4JHC - chains A and B; structure by X-ray diffraction, 1.85 A resolution.

[Chain A (and B)]
Molecule: Maf-like protein YceF
From: Escherichia coli
Notes: chain B of this document is another copy of the same molecule, construct and numbering; everything in this record applies to it too
UniProtKB: P0A729 (YCEF_ECOLI); residue numbers follow UniProt; this construct covers 1-194
Sequence (215 residues; row label = number of the first residue in the row; numbers below 1 keep their minus sign (Met-20 is residue -20)):
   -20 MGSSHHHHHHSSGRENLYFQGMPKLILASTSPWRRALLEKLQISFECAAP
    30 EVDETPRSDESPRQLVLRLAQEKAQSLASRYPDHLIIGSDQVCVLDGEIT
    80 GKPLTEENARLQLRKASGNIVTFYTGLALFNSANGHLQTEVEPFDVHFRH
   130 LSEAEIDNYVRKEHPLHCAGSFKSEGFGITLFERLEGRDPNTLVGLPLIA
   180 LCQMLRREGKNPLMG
Disordered / not traced: -20 to 1, 194 (chain B: -20 to 1, 84, 141-150)
Sequence notes: expression tag (-20 to 0)
UniProt features mapped onto this chain:
  - active site: Asp69 (Proton acceptor)
  - site (Important for substrate specificity): Trp12, Gln70, Glu154
  - mutagenesis: Trp12 (W12A: No change in activity; W12R: Decrease in activity), Arg13 (R13A: Loss of activity), Lys52 (K52A: Loss of activity), Asp69 (D69A: Loss of activity), Gln70 (Q70A/T: No change in activity), Lys81 (K81A: Strong decrease in activity), Glu154 (E154A/Q: Decrease in activity)
From the paper describing this entry:
  - catalytic residues: Asp69 (proposed by the authors, not directly observed)
  - mutagenesis - R13A, K52A, D69A, K81A: abolished catalytic activity
  - conformationally variable residues (order/disorder transition): Glu154
  - specificity-determining residues: Glu154 (by similarity / conservation)
  - mutagenesis - E154A: unchanged catalytic activity
  - specificity-determining residues: Gln70 (proposed by the authors, not directly observed)
  - self-association interface (contacts with another copy of this molecule): Gly155 to Met193

[Interface between chain A and chain B]
Contacting residue pairs (63; chain A residue first):
  Lys19(A) - Glu154(B)  hydrogen bond (side chain-backbone)
  Lys19(A) - Gly155(B)
  Lys19(A) - Phe156(B)
  Leu20(A) - Phe156(B)
  Leu20(A) - Ile158(B)  hydrophobic
  Leu20(A) - Thr159(B)
  Gln21(A) - Phe156(B)
  Arg128(A) - Arg185(B)
  Arg128(A) - Leu192(B)
  Ala133(A) - Met193(B)  hydrophobic
  Glu134(A) - Asn190(B)  hydrogen bond
  Glu134(A) - Leu192(B)
  Glu134(A) - Met193(B)
  Asn137(A) - Leu192(B)  hydrogen bond (side chain-backbone)
  Asn137(A) - Met193(B)
  Tyr138(A) - Leu192(B)  hydrophobic
  Lys141(A) - Leu192(B)
  Lys141(A) - Gly194(B)  hydrogen bond (side chain-backbone)
  Glu154(A) - Lys19(B)  hydrogen bond (backbone-side chain)
  Phe156(A) - Lys19(B)
  Phe156(A) - Leu20(B)
  Phe156(A) - Gln21(B)
  Phe156(A) - Pro191(B)
  Phe156(A) - Leu192(B)  hydrophobic
  Ile158(A) - Leu20(B)  hydrophobic
  Ile158(A) - Asp168(B)
  Ile158(A) - Asn170(B)
  Ile158(A) - Leu177(B)  hydrophobic
  Ile158(A) - Ile178(B)  hydrophobic
  Thr159(A) - Cys181(B)
  Thr159(A) - Pro191(B)
  Thr159(A) - Leu192(B)
  Leu160(A) - Leu192(B)  hydrophobic
  Phe161(A) - Ile178(B)
  Glu162(A) - Arg167(B)  salt bridge
  Glu162(A) - Ile178(B)
  Arg163(A) - Arg167(B)
  Arg163(A) - Ile178(B)
  Leu164(A) - Gly166(B)
  Leu164(A) - Arg167(B)  hydrogen bond (backbone-backbone)
  Leu164(A) - Pro169(B)
  Gly166(A) - Leu164(B)
  Arg167(A) - Glu162(B)  salt bridge
  Arg167(A) - Arg163(B)
  Arg167(A) - Leu164(B)  hydrogen bond (backbone-backbone)
  Asp168(A) - Ile158(B)
  Pro169(A) - Leu164(B)
  Asn170(A) - Ile158(B)
  Leu177(A) - Ile158(B)  hydrophobic
  Ile178(A) - Ile158(B)  hydrophobic
  Ile178(A) - Phe161(B)
  Ile178(A) - Glu162(B)
  Cys181(A) - Thr159(B)
  Arg185(A) - Arg128(B)
  Asn190(A) - Glu134(B)  hydrogen bond
  Pro191(A) - Phe156(B)
  Pro191(A) - Thr159(B)
  Leu192(A) - Arg128(B)
  Leu192(A) - Glu134(B)
  Leu192(A) - Asn137(B)  hydrogen bond (backbone-side chain)
  Leu192(A) - Tyr138(B)  hydrophobic
  Leu192(A) - Thr159(B)
  Met193(A) - Asn137(B)  hydrogen bond
Other interface residues (no listed pair), chain A (33 interface residues in all): Glu142, Gly155
Other interface residues (no listed pair), chain B (32 interface residues in all): Ala133, Leu160

[Overview]
The interface between chain A and chain B involves 33 residues on one side and 32 on the other; the contacts
include 10 hydrogen bonds and 2 salt bridges. Polar pairs include Glu162(A)-Arg167(B), Lys19(A)-Glu154(B) and
Glu134(A)-Asn190(B). From the paper: the catalytic residue Asp69(A); R13A, K52A and D69A of chain A, among
others, abolish catalytic activity; 5 substitutions were tested in all.
Both chains are Maf-like protein YceF (Escherichia coli). Entry 4JHC (Crystal structure of the uncharacterized
Maf protein YceF from E. coli) was determined by X-ray diffraction (same publication as 4LU1, 4HEB and 2P5X).
